Entry 7EZH (electron microscopy, 3.20 A resolution); this record covers chains A and H of the 6 polymer chains in the assembly.

Chain A:
Name: Guanine nucleotide-binding protein G(i) subunit alpha-1
From: Homo sapiens
UniProt: P63096 (GNAI1_HUMAN); residue numbers follow UniProt; this construct covers 1-354
Amino-acid sequence (354 residues; row label = number of the first residue in the row):
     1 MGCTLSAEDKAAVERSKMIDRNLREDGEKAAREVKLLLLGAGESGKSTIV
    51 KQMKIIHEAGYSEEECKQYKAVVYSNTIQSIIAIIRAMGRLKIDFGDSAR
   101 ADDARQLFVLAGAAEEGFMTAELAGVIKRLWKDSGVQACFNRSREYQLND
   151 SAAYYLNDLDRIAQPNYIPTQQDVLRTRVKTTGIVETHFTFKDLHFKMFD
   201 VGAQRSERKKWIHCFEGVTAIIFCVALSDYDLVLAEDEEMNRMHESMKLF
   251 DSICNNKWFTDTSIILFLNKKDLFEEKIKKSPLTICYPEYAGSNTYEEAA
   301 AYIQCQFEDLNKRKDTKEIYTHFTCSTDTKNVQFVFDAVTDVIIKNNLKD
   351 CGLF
Disordered / not traced: 1-4, 56-181, 234-240
Differences from the reference sequence: engineered mutation Ala-203 (Gly in P63096), Ser-326 (Ala in P63096)

Chain H:
Name: scFv16
From: synthetic construct
Notes: antibody fragment or engineered binder
Amino-acid sequence (247 residues; each row starts with the number of its first residue; note: 13 numbers in that range are skipped by the numbering (no residue carries them; nothing is unmodelled there); a row labelled like 121A-121N holds insertion residues (121A, then the next letters in order)):
     2 VQLVESGGGLVQPGGSRKLSCSASGFAFSSFGMHWVRQAPEKGLEWVAYI
    52 SSGSGTIYYADTVKGRFTISRDDPKNTLFLQMTSLRSEDTAMYYCVRSIY
   102 YYGSSPFDFWGQGTTLTVSA
121A-121N GGGGSGGGGSGGGG
   135 SADIVMTQATSSVPVTPGESVSISCRSSKSLLHSNGNTYLYWFLQRPGQS
   185 PQLLIYRMSNLASGVPDRFSGSGSGTAFTLTISRLEAEDVGVYYCMQHLE
   235 YPLTFGAGTKLEL
Disordered / not traced: 121A-121N

Chain A / chain H interface:
Pairs across the interface (17; chain A residue first):
  Leu-5(A) / His-167(H)
  Leu-5(A) / Ser-168(H)
  Ala-7(A) / Leu-233(H)
  Glu-8(A) / Tyr-101(H)
  Glu-8(A) / Tyr-173(H)
  Glu-8(A) / Tyr-175(H)  hydrogen bond
  Glu-8(A) / Arg-191(H)  salt bridge
  Glu-8(A) / His-232(H)  salt bridge
  Ala-11(A) / Tyr-101(H)  hydrophobic
  Ala-12(A) / Tyr-101(H)
  Glu-14(A) / Ser-52(H)  hydrogen bond
  Glu-14(A) / Ser-53(H)
  Glu-14(A) / Gly-54(H)  hydrogen bond (side chain-backbone)
  Arg-15(A) / Ser-31(H)  hydrogen bond
  Arg-15(A) / Ile-100(H)
  Arg-15(A) / Tyr-101(H)
  Arg-15(A) / Tyr-102(H)
Interface residues without a listed pair, chain A (10 interface residues in all): Ser-6, Asp-9, Met-18
Interface residues without a listed pair, chain H (17 interface residues in all): Tyr-50, Thr-57, Pro-107

Overview:
Chain A and chain H form an interface of 10 and 17 residues respectively, with 4 hydrogen bonds and 2 salt
bridges. Among the polar pairs are Glu-8(A)/Arg-191(H), Glu-8(A)/His-232(H) and Glu-8(A)/Tyr-175(H).
Here chain A is Guanine nucleotide-binding protein G(i) subunit alpha-1 (Homo sapiens) and chain H is scFv16
(synthetic construct). Entry 7EZH (Cryo-EM structure of an activated Cholecystokinin A receptor (CCKAR)-Gi
complex) was determined by electron microscopy together with 7EZK and 7EZM from the same study.
